9ITX - chains J and T of the 16 polymer chains in the assembly; structure by electron microscopy, 4.10 A resolution (low resolution: residue-level contacts below are approximate; hydrogen-bond / salt-bridge calls are withheld).

# Chain J
Name: ATP synthase subunit c
From: Chloroflexus aurantiacus J-10-fl
UniProtKB: A9WGS9 (ATPL_CHLAA); residues 1-76 here = UniProt positions 1-76
Amino-acid sequence (76 residues; row label = number of the first residue in the row):
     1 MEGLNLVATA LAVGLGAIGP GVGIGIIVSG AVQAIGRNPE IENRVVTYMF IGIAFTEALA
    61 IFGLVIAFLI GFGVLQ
Not modelled in the structure: 73-76
Swiss-Prot annotation at these positions:
  - site: Glu57 (Reversibly protonated during proton transport)

# Chain T
Name: ATP synthase subunit a
From: Chloroflexus aurantiacus J-10-fl
UniProtKB: A9WGT0 (A9WGT0_CHLAA); residue numbers follow UniProt; this construct covers 1-312
Amino-acid sequence (312 residues; row label = number of the first residue in the row):
     1 MSTRTRNILI IVGALIISIA SRFFLYTGPP HVEVAAEVIF DGIPGFPITN SFVVAIIIDI
    61 FVIALAVAAT RNLQMVPRGL QNVMEFILES LYNLFRNINA KYVATAFPLV ATIFLFVLFG
   121 NWFGLLPGVG SIGVCHEKKE EHAVVDERLA LAAPAAPLSS VAAAEGEEIH DTCAAQGKKL
   181 VPLFRAPAAD LNFTFAIAVI SFVFIEYWGF RALGPGYLKK FFNTNGIMSF VGIIEFISEL
   241 VKPFALAFRL FGNIFAGEVL LVVMAFLVPL LLPLPFYGFE VFVGFIQALI FALLTYAFLN
   301 IAVTGHDEEH AH
Not modelled in the structure: 1-46, 137-169, 305-312

# Chain J / chain T interface
Residue-residue contacts - 4 pairs, chain J then chain T:
  Phe55(J) - Ile286(T)
  Phe62(J) - Ala256(T)
  Val65(J) - Val259(T)
  Val65(J) - Leu260(T)
Other interface residues (no listed pair), chain J (5 interface residues in all): Ile61, Phe68
Other interface residues (no listed pair), chain T (5 interface residues in all): Val263

# Summary
Chain J and chain T each contribute 5 residues to their interface.
Here chain J is ATP synthase subunit c and chain T is ATP synthase subunit a, both from Chloroflexus
aurantiacus J-10-fl. Entry 9ITX (Chloroflexus aurantiacus ADP-bound ATP synthase, state 2, focused refinement
of FO) was determined by electron microscopy, deposited together with 9ITJ, 9ITK, 9ITL, 9ITM, 9ITN, 9ITO and
11 further entries.
